3G97 - chains A and C of the 4 polymer chains in the assembly; structure by X-ray diffraction, 2.08 A resolution.

Chain A:
Name: Glucocorticoid receptor
Source organism: Rattus norvegicus
UniProtKB: P06536 (GCR_RAT); residue numbers follow UniProt; this construct covers 440-525
Sequence (90 residues; each row starts with the number of its first residue):
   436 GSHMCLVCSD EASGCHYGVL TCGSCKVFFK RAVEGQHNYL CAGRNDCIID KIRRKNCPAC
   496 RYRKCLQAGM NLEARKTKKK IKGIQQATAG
Disordered / not traced: 436-437, 511-525
Sequence notes: expression tag (436-439)
Ion coordination: Zn2+ site 1: Cys-440, Cys-443, Cys-457, Cys-460; Zn2+ site 2: Cys-476, Cys-482, Cys-492, Cys-495
Reported in the primary citation:
  - mutagenesis - R510A, K514A: decreased binding to DNA
  - mutagenesis - K514A: unchanged signaling
  - mutagenesis - H472A, R510A: increased signaling
  - mutagenesis - H472R: decreased signaling
  - mutagenesis - G470A, N473A: decreased signaling in response to Pal
  - mutagenesis - G470A: decreased signaling in response to Tat

Chain C:
Molecule: 16-nt DNA strand
Sequence (16 nucleotides; row label = number of the first residue in the row):
     1 TGGAACCCAA TGTTCT

Interface between chain A and chain C:
Contacting residue pairs (8):
  Cys-450(A) / DT1(C)  sugar contact
  Cys-450(A) / DG2(C)  phosphate contact
  His-451(A) / DG2(C)  salt bridge to the phosphate
  Tyr-452(A) / DG2(C)  hydrogen bond to the phosphate
  Tyr-452(A) / DG3(C)  hydrogen bond to the phosphate
  Lys-461(A) / DG3(C)  hydrogen bond to the base
  Lys-465(A) / DG3(C)  salt bridge to the phosphate
  Arg-466(A) / DA5(C)  base contact
Other interface residues (no listed pair), chain A (7 interface residues in all): Lys-490
Other interface residues (no listed pair), chain C (6 interface residues in all): DC6, DA10

Summary:
The interface between chain A and chain C involves 7 residues on one side and 6 on the other; the contacts
include 3 hydrogen bonds and 2 salt bridges. Polar pairs include Lys-461(A)/DG3(C), Tyr-452(A)/DG2(C) and
Tyr-452(A)/DG3(C). From the paper: R510A and K514A of chain A reduce binding to DNA; H472A and R510A of chain
A increase signaling; 6 substitutions were tested in all.
Chain A is Glucocorticoid receptor (Rattus norvegicus) and chain C is a 16-nt DNA strand; the structure, GR
DNA-binding domain:GilZ 16bp complex-9, was determined by X-ray diffraction, deposited together with 3FYL,
3G6P, 3G6Q, 3G6R, 3G6T, 3G6U and 8 further entries.
